Entry 6M60 (X-ray diffraction, 2.17 A resolution); this record covers chains A and C of the 3 polymer chains in the assembly.

# Chain A
Protein: GTP-binding nuclear protein Ran
Organism: Homo sapiens
UniProtKB: P62826 (RAN_HUMAN); numbering as in UniProt (aligned over 1-216)
Chain sequence (216 residues; numbered 1 to 216; the number before each row is that of its first residue):
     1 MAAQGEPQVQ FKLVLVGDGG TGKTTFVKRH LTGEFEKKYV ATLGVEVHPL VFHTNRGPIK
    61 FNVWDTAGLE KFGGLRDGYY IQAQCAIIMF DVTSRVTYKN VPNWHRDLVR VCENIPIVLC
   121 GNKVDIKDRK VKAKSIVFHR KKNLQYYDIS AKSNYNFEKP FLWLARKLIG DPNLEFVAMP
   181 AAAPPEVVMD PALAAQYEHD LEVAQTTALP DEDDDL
Disordered / not traced: 1-8
Sequence notes: engineered mutation Leu69 (Gln in P62826), Ala182 (Leu in P62826)
Swiss-Prot annotation at these positions:
  - region: Lys37 to Val45 (Switch-I), Gly68 to Gln84 (Switch-II), Asp211 to Leu216 (Interaction with RANBP1)
  - binding site (GTP): Asp18 to Thr25, Glu36 to Thr42, Gly68, Asn122 to Asp125, Ser150 to Lys152
  - modified residue: Ala2 (N-acetylalanine), Thr24 (Phosphothreonine), Lys37 (N6-acetyllysine), Lys60 (N6-acetyllysine), Lys71 (N6-acetyllysine), Lys99 (N6-acetyllysine), Lys134 (N6-acetyllysine), Lys159 (N6-acetyllysine)
  - cross-link (Glycyl lysine isopeptide (Lys-Gly)): Lys71 (interchain with G-Cter in SUMO2), Lys152 (interchain with G-Cter in SUMO2)
  - mutagenesis: Gly19 (G19V: Blocks DNA replication; when associated with L-69), Thr24 (T24L: Has low binding affinity for GTP and GDP. Almost completely abolishes interaction with BIRC5; T24N: Has low binding affinity for GTP and GDP. Decreases nuclear import of proteins and RNA ...), Thr25 (T25A: Minor effect on the interaction with the alpha phosphate group of bound GTP), Lys37 (K37Q: Mimics acetylation; enhances the nuclear export of RELA/p65; K37R: Decreased acetylation), Tyr39 (Y39A: Abolishes steric hindrance that traps the essential Q-69 in an unreactive position, and causes slow GTP hydrolysis in wild-type ...), Glu70 (E70A: Strongly decreases the relase of bound GDP), Arg76 (R76E: Probable loss of interaction with NUTF2. Loss of transport to the nucleus), Lys134 (K134Q: Loss of normal mitotic chromosome segregation and defective mitotic spindle orientation; K134R: Loss of normal mitotic chromosome segregation and formation of sister chromatid bridges), Asp211 to Leu216 (No effect on GTPase activity. Abolishes interaction with RANBP1)
Ion coordination: Mg2+: Thr24, Thr42 (together with GTP)
Small-molecule neighbours: GTP (guanosine-5'-triphosphate): Gly17, Asp18, Gly19, Gly20, Thr21, Gly22, Lys23, Thr24, Thr25, Phe35, Glu36, Lys37, Lys38, Tyr39, Val40, Ala41, Thr42, Thr66, Ala67, Gly68, Leu69, Asn122, Lys123, Asp125, Ile126, Ser150, Ala151, Lys152

# Chain C
Protein: Exportin-1
Organism: Saccharomyces cerevisiae (strain ATCC 204508 / S288c)
UniProtKB: P30822 (XPO1_YEAST); residue numbers follow UniProt; this construct covers 1-376, 414-440, 462-1058
Chain sequence (1003 residues; each row starts with the number of its first residue; note: 58 numbers in that range are skipped by the numbering (no residue carries them; nothing is unmodelled there); numbers below 1 keep their minus sign (Gly-2 is residue -2)):
    -2 GGSMEGILDF SNDLDIALLD QVVSTFYQGE GVQQKQAQEI LTKFQDNPDA WEKADQILQF
    58 STNPQSKFIA LSILDKLITR KWKLLPNDHR IGIRNFVVGM IISMCQDDEV FKTQKNLINK
   118 SDLTLVQILK QEWPQNWPEF IPELIGSSSS SVNVCENNMI VLKLLSEEVF DFSAEQMTQA
   178 KALHLKNSMS KEFEQIFKLC FQVLEQGSSS SLIVATLESL LRYLHWIPYR YIYETNILEL
   238 LSTKFMTSPD TRAITLKCLT EVSNLKIPQD NDLIKRQTVL FFQNTLQQIA TSVMPVTADL
   298 KATYANANGN DQSFLQDLAM FLTTYLARNR ALLESDESLR ELLLNAHQYL IQLSKIEERE
   358 LFKTTLDYWH NLVADLFYE
   414 PLKKHIYEEI CSQLRLVIIE NMVRPEE
   462 IQLYKSEREV LVYLTHLNVI DTEEIMISKL ARQIDGSEWS WHNINTLSWA IGSISGTMSE
   522 KTEKRFVVTV IKDLLGLCEQ KRGKDNKAVV ARDIMYVVGE YPRFLKAHWN FLRTVILKLF
   582 EFMHETHEGV QDMACDTFIK IVQKCKYHFV IQQPRESEPF IQTIIRDIQK TTADLQPQQV
   642 HTFYKACGII ISEERSVAER NRLLSDLMQL PNMAWDTIVE QSTANPTLLL DSETVKIIAN
   702 IIKTNVAVCT SMGADFYPQL GHIYYNMLQL YRAVSSMIST QVAAEGLIAT KTPKVRGLRT
   762 IKKEILKLVE TYISKARNLD DVVKVLVEPL LNAVLEDYMN NVPDARDAEV LNCMTTVVEK
   822 VGHMIPQGVI LILQSVFECT LDMINKDFTE YPEHRVEFYK LLKVINEKSF AAFLELPPAA
   882 FKLFVDAICW AFKHNNRDVE VNGLQIALDL VKNIERMGNV PFANEFHKNY FFIFVSETFF
   942 VLTDSDHKSG FSKQALLLMK LISLVYDNKI SVPLYQEAEV PQGTSNQVYL SQYLANMLSN
  1002 AFPHLTSEQI ASFLSALTKQ CKDLVVFKGT LRDFLVQIKE VGGDPTDYLF AEDKENA
Disordered / not traced: -2 to -1, 1053-1058
Sequence notes: expression tag (-2 to 0); engineered mutation Glu27 (Ser in P30822), Glu49 (Gln in P30822), Lys522 (Asp in P30822), Gly537 (Asp in P30822), Cys539 (Thr in P30822), Glu540 (Val in P30822), Gln541 (Lys in P30822), Arg553 (Ser in P30822), Glu561 (Gln in P30822), Thr741 (Ala in P30822), Cys1022 (Tyr in P30822)
Covalently attached groups: compound F2X linked to Cys152, Cys539, Cys1022
Small-molecule neighbours:
  - F2X ((2R)-2-methyl-5-oxidanyl-2,3-dihydronaphthalene-1,4-dione), molecule 1: Ser145, Ser146, Ser148, Val149, Leu196, Val200, Gln203, Gly204, Leu209
  - F2X, molecule 2: Leu536, Glu540, Lys548, Ala552, Ile555, Lys579, Phe583
  - F2X, molecule 3: Ile963, Ser964, Tyr967, Gln988, Leu991, Thr1019, Lys1020, Lys1023
Reported in the primary citation:
  - binding site for F2X: Cys152, Leu536, Cys539, Glu540, Ala552, Ile555, Lys579, Phe583, Ile963, Tyr967, Thr1019, Cys1022
  - mutagenesis - C152S: unchanged binding to plumbagin
  - mutagenesis - C539T: decreased binding to plumbagin
  - mutagenesis - C152S/C539T/C1022S: abolished binding to plumbagin

# How chain A and chain C interact
Contacting residue pairs - 54 pairs, chain A then chain C:
  Val45(A) - Gln35(C)
  Val47(A) - Gln31(C)
  Trp64(A) - Phe23(C)  hydrophobic
  Trp64(A) - Gln31(C)
  Gly74(A) - Gln42(C)  hydrogen bond (backbone-side chain)
  Leu75(A) - Phe23(C)  hydrophobic
  Leu75(A) - Leu38(C)
  Leu75(A) - Gln42(C)
  Asp77(A) - Phe65(C)
  Asp77(A) - Lys117(C)  salt bridge
  Gly78(A) - Tyr24(C)  hydrogen bond (backbone-side chain)
  Gly78(A) - Phe65(C)
  Tyr79(A) - Phe23(C)  hydrophobic
  Tyr79(A) - Gln35(C)  hydrogen bond
  Ile81(A) - Tyr24(C)
  Ile81(A) - Phe65(C)  hydrophobic
  Ile81(A) - Asn113(C)
  Gln82(A) - Gln25(C)
  Gln82(A) - Gln62(C)
  Thr93(A) - Arg898(C)  hydrogen bond (backbone-side chain)
  Ser94(A) - Arg898(C)
  Asn103(A) - Glu172(C)  hydrogen bond
  Arg106(A) - Phe169(C)
  Arg106(A) - Gln173(C)
  Arg110(A) - Asn116(C)
  Arg110(A) - Leu120(C)
  Arg110(A) - Leu161(C)
  Arg110(A) - Glu164(C)  salt bridge
  Arg110(A) - Glu165(C)  salt bridge
  Val111(A) - Asn113(C)
  Glu113(A) - Asn116(C)  hydrogen bond
  Ala133(A) - Gln463(C)
  Lys134(A) - Gln463(C)
  His139(A) - Glu357(C)  salt bridge
  Arg140(A) - Met317(C)
  Arg140(A) - Lys360(C)
  Arg140(A) - Thr361(C)  hydrogen bond
  Arg140(A) - Asp364(C)  salt bridge
  Lys141(A) - Lys254(C)  hydrogen bond (backbone-side chain)
  Lys141(A) - Glu258(C)  salt bridge
  Lys141(A) - Asn261(C)
  Lys141(A) - Met317(C)
  Asn143(A) - Lys254(C)  hydrogen bond
  Asn143(A) - Ser310(C)
  Asn143(A) - Gln313(C)  hydrogen bond
  Asn143(A) - Asp314(C)  hydrogen bond
  Gln145(A) - Glu355(C)  hydrogen bond
  Gln145(A) - Glu357(C)
  Tyr146(A) - Glu357(C)
  Lys167(A) - Gln309(C)
  Pro172(A) - Ala302(C)
  Thr206(A) - Ile749(C)
  Ala208(A) - Lys752(C)
  Glu212(A) - Arg757(C)
Also at the interface, not in a pair above, chain A (36 interface residues in all): Lys12, Leu43, Gly44, Asp91, Asn100, Pro102
Also at the interface, not in a pair above, chain C (44 interface residues in all): Thr39, Ile66, Ser69, Lys73, Thr257, Asn303

# Overview
36 residues of chain A face 44 of chain C across their interface, with 12 hydrogen bonds and 6 salt bridges.
Polar contacts include Asp77(A)-Lys117(C), Arg110(A)-Glu164(C) and Arg110(A)-Glu165(C). From the paper: a
binding site for F2X at Cys152(C), Leu536(C) and Cys539(C) among others; C539T of chain C reduces binding to
plumbagin; 3 substitutions were tested in all.
Here chain A is GTP-binding nuclear protein Ran (Homo sapiens) and chain C is Exportin-1 (Saccharomyces
cerevisiae (strain ATCC 204508 / S288c)). Entry 6M60 (Plumbagin in complex with CRM1#-Ran-RanBP1) was
determined by X-ray diffraction (same publication as 7DBG and 6M6X).
